PDB entry 9IS2 | X-ray diffraction, 2.78 A resolution | chains C and A of the 3 polymer chains in the assembly

== Chain C (and A) ==
Name: Beta-conglycinin beta subunit 2
From: Glycine max
Notes: chain A of this document is another copy of the same molecule, construct and numbering; everything in this record applies to it too
UniProt: F7J077 (GLCB2_SOYBN); residues 9-393 here correspond to UniProt positions 31-415 (UniProt number = residue number + 22)
Sequence (385 residues; row label = number of the first residue in the row):
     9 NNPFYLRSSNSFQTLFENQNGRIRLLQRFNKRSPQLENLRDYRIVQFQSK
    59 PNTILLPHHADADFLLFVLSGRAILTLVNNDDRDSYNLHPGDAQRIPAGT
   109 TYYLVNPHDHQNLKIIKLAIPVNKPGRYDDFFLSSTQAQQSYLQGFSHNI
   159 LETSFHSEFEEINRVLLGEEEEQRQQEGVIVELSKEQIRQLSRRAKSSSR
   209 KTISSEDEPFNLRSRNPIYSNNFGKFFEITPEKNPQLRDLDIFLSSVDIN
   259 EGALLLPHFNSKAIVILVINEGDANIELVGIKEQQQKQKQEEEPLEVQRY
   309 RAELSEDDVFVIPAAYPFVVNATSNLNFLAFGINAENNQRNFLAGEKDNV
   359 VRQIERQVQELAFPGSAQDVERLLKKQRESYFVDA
Disordered / not traced: 178-180, 290-303

== How chain C and chain A interact ==
Residue-residue contacts (123):
  Arg48(C) - Glu45(A)  salt bridge
  Ile62(C) - Val366(A)  hydrophobic
  Leu64(C) - Leu369(A)
  Leu64(C) - Ala370(A)  hydrophobic
  Pro65(C) - Val366(A)  hydrophobic
  Pro65(C) - Ala370(A)
  His67(C) - Phe267(A)
  His67(C) - Ala323(A)  hydrogen bond (side chain-backbone)
  Ala68(C) - Ala323(A)
  Asp69(C) - Ala322(A)
  Asp69(C) - Ala323(A)
  Asp69(C) - Tyr324(A)
  Val86(C) - Val358(A)  hydrophobic
  Asn87(C) - Val358(A)
  Asn87(C) - Gln361(A)
  Asn88(C) - Gln347(A)
  Asn88(C) - Arg348(A)  hydrogen bond (side chain-backbone)
  Asn88(C) - Asn349(A)
  Asn88(C) - Asp356(A)  hydrogen bond
  Asn88(C) - Asn357(A)  hydrogen bond (backbone-backbone)
  Asn88(C) - Val358(A)
  Asn88(C) - Gln361(A)
  Asp89(C) - Gln361(A)
  Asp90(C) - Gln361(A)
  Arg91(C) - Gln361(A)  hydrogen bond (side chain-backbone)
  Arg91(C) - Ile362(A)
  Arg91(C) - Glu363(A)  salt bridge
  Ser93(C) - Glu363(A)
  Ala106(C) - Ser269(A)
  Gly107(C) - Phe267(A)
  Gly107(C) - Ser269(A)
  Gly107(C) - Asn349(A)
  Thr109(C) - Phe267(A)
  Thr109(C) - Val358(A)
  Tyr111(C) - Glu363(A)  hydrogen bond
  Tyr111(C) - Val366(A)  hydrophobic
  Val130(C) - Asn46(A)  hydrogen bond (backbone-side chain)
  Val130(C) - Lys270(A)
  Val130(C) - Ala322(A)  hydrophobic
  Asn131(C) - Asn46(A)  hydrogen bond (backbone-side chain)
  Asn131(C) - Ile272(A)
  Asn131(C) - Pro321(A)
  Asn131(C) - Ala322(A)  hydrogen bond (side chain-backbone)
  Asn131(C) - Tyr324(A)
  Lys132(C) - Gln43(A)
  Lys132(C) - Tyr324(A)  hydrogen bond
  Pro133(C) - Glu45(A)
  Pro133(C) - Asn46(A)
  Asp137(C) - Tyr324(A)
  Asp138(C) - Ile289(A)
  Phe139(C) - Val287(A)
  Phe139(C) - Ile289(A)  hydrophobic
  Phe139(C) - Tyr324(A)  hydrophobic
  Phe139(C) - Pro325(A)
  Leu141(C) - Val359(A)  hydrophobic
  Leu141(C) - Ile362(A)  hydrophobic
  Leu141(C) - Phe371(A)
  Ser142(C) - Ala370(A)
  Ser143(C) - Ala370(A)
  Ser143(C) - Pro372(A)
  Tyr150(C) - Phe267(A)
  Tyr150(C) - Val287(A)
  Tyr150(C) - Val305(A)  hydrophobic
  Tyr150(C) - Pro325(A)  hydrophobic
  Tyr150(C) - Leu351(A)  hydrophobic
  Leu151(C) - Leu351(A)  hydrophobic
  Gly153(C) - Val287(A)
  Gly153(C) - Val305(A)
  Gly153(C) - Arg307(A)  hydrogen bond (backbone-side chain)
  Phe154(C) - Pro265(A)  hydrophobic
  Phe154(C) - Glu285(A)
  Phe154(C) - Val287(A)  hydrophobic
  Phe154(C) - Pro325(A)  hydrophobic
  Phe154(C) - Phe326(A)  hydrophobic
  Phe154(C) - Val327(A)  hydrophobic
  Ser155(C) - Glu285(A)  hydrogen bond
  Ser155(C) - Arg307(A)
  Ile158(C) - Leu262(A)  hydrophobic
  Ile158(C) - Glu285(A)
  Ile158(C) - Asn329(A)
  Thr161(C) - Leu262(A)
  Thr161(C) - Gln385(A)  hydrogen bond (backbone-side chain)
  Thr161(C) - Val391(A)
  Thr161(C) - Asp392(A)
  Thr161(C) - Ala393(A)
  Ser162(C) - Leu262(A)
  Ser162(C) - Leu264(A)
  Ser162(C) - Pro265(A)
  Ser162(C) - Ala352(A)
  Ser162(C) - Gln385(A)  hydrogen bond (backbone-side chain)
  Phe163(C) - Leu351(A)
  Phe163(C) - Leu381(A)  hydrophobic
  Phe163(C) - Leu382(A)  hydrophobic
  Phe163(C) - Lys384(A)
  Phe163(C) - Gln385(A)
  His164(C) - Lys384(A)
  His164(C) - Gln385(A)
  Ser165(C) - Leu381(A)
  Ser165(C) - Lys384(A)
  Glu169(C) - Arg380(A)  salt bridge
  Glu169(C) - Leu381(A)
  Glu169(C) - Lys384(A)  salt bridge
  Ile170(C) - Leu381(A)  hydrophobic
  Arg172(C) - Pro372(A)
  Val173(C) - Phe371(A)
  Val173(C) - Pro372(A)
  Val173(C) - Asp377(A)
  Val173(C) - Val378(A)  hydrophobic
  Leu174(C) - Phe371(A)
  Leu174(C) - Pro372(A)
  Leu174(C) - Leu381(A)  hydrophobic
  Leu175(C) - Pro372(A)
  Gly176(C) - Pro372(A)
  Arg182(C) - Pro372(A)  hydrogen bond (side chain-backbone)
  Arg182(C) - Gly373(A)
  Gln184(C) - Leu369(A)  hydrogen bond (side chain-backbone)
  Glu190(C) - Leu369(A)
  Leu191(C) - Leu369(A)  hydrophobic
  Gln195(C) - Gln365(A)
  Gln195(C) - Leu369(A)
  Gln198(C) - Gln365(A)
  Leu199(C) - Glu363(A)
  Leu199(C) - Val366(A)  hydrophobic
Also at the interface, not in a pair above, chain C (57 interface residues in all): Thr84, Gln148, Ser149, Gln183
Also at the interface, not in a pair above, chain A (54 interface residues in all): Gly288, Gly353

== In short ==
The interface between chain C and chain A involves 57 residues on one side and 54 on the other; the contacts
include 16 hydrogen bonds and 4 salt bridges. Polar contacts include Arg48(C)-Glu45(A), Arg91(C)-Glu363(A) and
Glu169(C)-Arg380(A).
Both chains are Beta-conglycinin beta subunit 2 (Glycine max). Entry 9IS2 (Unheat-treated beta-conglycinin)
was determined by X-ray diffraction together with 9IS0 and 9IS1 from the same study.
